PDB entry 6J74 | X-ray diffraction, 3.21 A resolution | chains B and C of the 3 polymer chains in the assembly

Chain B:
Name: Geranylgeranyl transferase type-2 subunit beta
Organism: Homo sapiens
Notes: EC 2.5.1.60
Reference sequence: P53611 (PGTB2_HUMAN); residues 1-331 here = UniProt positions 1-331
Chain sequence (336 residues; numbered -4 to 331; the number before each row is that of its first residue; numbers below 1 keep their minus sign (Gly-4 is residue -4)):
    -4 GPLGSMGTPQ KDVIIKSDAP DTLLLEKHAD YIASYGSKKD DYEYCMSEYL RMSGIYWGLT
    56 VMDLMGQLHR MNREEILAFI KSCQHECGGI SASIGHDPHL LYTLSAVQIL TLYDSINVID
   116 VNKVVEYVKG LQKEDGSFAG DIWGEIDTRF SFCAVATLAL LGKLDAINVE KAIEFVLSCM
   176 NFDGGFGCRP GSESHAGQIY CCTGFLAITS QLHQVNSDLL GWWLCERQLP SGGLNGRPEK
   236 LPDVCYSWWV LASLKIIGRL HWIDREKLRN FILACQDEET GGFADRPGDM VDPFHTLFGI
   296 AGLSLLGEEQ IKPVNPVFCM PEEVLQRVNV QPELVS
Not modelled in the structure: -4 to 3
Construct notes: expression tag (-4 to 0)
Metal / ion sites: Zn2+: Asp238, His290
UniProt features mapped onto this chain:
  - binding site (geranylgeranyl diphosphate): His190 to Gly192, Tyr241 to Trp244
  - binding site (Zn(2+)): Asp238, Cys240, His290
  - modified residue: Gly2 (N-acetylglycine), Thr3 (Phosphothreonine)
From the paper describing this entry:
  - Zn2+ coordination: Asp238, His290 (citing earlier work)
  - mutagenesis - G49I, G49L: abolished catalytic activity on mono-farnesylated Ykt6

Chain C:
Name: Synaptobrevin homolog YKT6
Organism: Homo sapiens
Notes: EC 2.3.1.-
Reference sequence: O15498 (YKT6_HUMAN); residue numbers follow UniProt; this construct covers 1-198
Chain sequence (198 residues; each row starts with the number of its first residue):
     1 MKLYSLSVLY KGEAKVVLLK AAYDVSSFSF FQRSSVQEFM TFTSQLIVER SSKGTRASVK
    61 EQDYLCHVYV RNDSLAGVVI ADNEYPSRVA FTLLEKVLDE FSKQVDRIDW PVGSPATIHY
   121 PALDGHLSRY QNPREADPMT KVQAELDETK IILHNTMESL LERGEKLDDL VSKSEVLGTQ
   181 SKAFYKTARK QNSCCAIM
Not modelled in the structure: 193-198
UniProt features mapped onto this chain:
  - modified residue: Ser159 (Phosphoserine), Cys195 (Cysteine methyl ester)
  - lipidation: Cys194 (S-palmitoyl cysteine), Cys195 (S-farnesyl cysteine)
From the paper describing this entry:
  - mutagenesis - F30A, F30A/F31A, F31A, E84A, P86G, P86G/P133G, P133G: decreased catalytic activity with Protein prenyltransferase alpha subunit repeat-containing protein 1
  - mutagenesis - C194S: decreased catalytic activity on GGTase-III

Chain B / chain C interface:
Pairs across the interface (10):
  Pro4(B) - Lys60(C)
  Gln5(B) - Lys60(C)  hydrogen bond (backbone-side chain)
  Lys6(B) - Asn83(C)
  Ile9(B) - Asn155(C)
  Lys11(B) - Thr156(C)
  Lys11(B) - Glu158(C)  salt bridge
  Gly283(B) - Arg189(C)  hydrogen bond (backbone-side chain)
  Asp284(B) - Arg189(C)  salt bridge
  Asp284(B) - Asn192(C)
  Met285(B) - Lys190(C)
Also at the interface, not in a pair above, chain B (9 interface residues in all): Asp7
Also at the interface, not in a pair above, chain C (9 interface residues in all): Gln191

In short:
Chain B and chain C each contribute 9 residues to their interface, with 2 hydrogen bonds and 2 salt bridges.
Polar contacts include Lys11(B)-Glu158(C), Asp284(B)-Arg189(C) and Gln5(B)-Lys60(C). The paper reports that
F30A, F30A/F31A and F31A of chain C, among others, reduce catalytic activity with Protein prenyltransferase
alpha subunit repeat-containing protein 1; Zn2+ coordination by Asp238(B) and His290(B); 10 substitutions were
tested in all.
Here chain B is Geranylgeranyl transferase type-2 subunit beta and chain C is Synaptobrevin homolog YKT6, both
from Homo sapiens. Entry 6J74 (Complex of GGTaseIII and full-length Ykt6) was determined by X-ray diffraction,
deposited together with 6J7F and 6J7X.
